9MGW - chains C and D of the 23 polymer chains in the assembly; structure by electron microscopy, 3.00 A resolution.

# Chain C
Protein: Photosystem I iron-sulfur center
Organism: Dunaliella salina
Notes: EC 1.97.1.12
Chain sequence (81 residues; each row starts with the number of its first residue):
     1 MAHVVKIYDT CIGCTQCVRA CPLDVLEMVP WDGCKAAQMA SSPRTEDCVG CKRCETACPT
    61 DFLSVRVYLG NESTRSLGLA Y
Disordered / not traced: 1
Ion coordination: 4Fe-4S cluster Fe site 1: C11, C17, C58; 4Fe-4S cluster Fe site 2: C21, C48, C51, C54
Residues lining bound ligands:
  - 4Fe-4S cluster (SF4), molecule 1: V5, A20, C21, L23, V25, L26, C48, V49, G50, C51, K52, R53, C54, V67
  - 4Fe-4S cluster (SF4), molecule 2: I7, C11, I12, G13, C14, T15, Q16, C17, M28, A40, C54, A57, C58, P59, T60, S64, V65

# Chain D
Protein: PSAD1
Organism: Dunaliella salina
Chain sequence (202 residues; row label = number of the first residue in the row):
     1 MQALRSTSAA SRVSCRPGRE ARRSVLVRAE AAPPAAGAPP EPKAAGAPPA APKKKAPPPP
    61 WKQPELDPDT PSPIFGGSTG GLLRKAQVEE FYVTTWESPK EQIFEMPTGG AAIMRKGPNL
   121 LKLARKEHCL ALTTQLRTKF RMSPCFYRVY ADGKVEYLHP KDGVYPEKVN AGRVGVNQNM
   181 RSIGKNVDPI KVKFTGSEPF EI
Disordered / not traced: 1-59

# How chain C and chain D interact
Pairs across the interface - 82 pairs, chain C then chain D:
  V4(C) - F200(D)  hydrophobic
  V4(C) - E201(D)
  V5(C) - N177(D)
  K6(C) - N177(D)
  K6(C) - N179(D)
  K6(C) - F200(D)
  I7(C) - N177(D)  hydrogen bond (backbone-backbone)
  I7(C) - Q178(D)
  I7(C) - N179(D)  hydrogen bond (backbone-backbone)
  Y8(C) - N179(D)
  Y8(C) - R181(D)
  Y8(C) - S182(D)
  Y8(C) - I183(D)  hydrophobic
  Y8(C) - N186(D)  hydrogen bond
  Y8(C) - F200(D)
  D9(C) - N179(D)  hydrogen bond (backbone-backbone)
  D9(C) - M180(D)
  D9(C) - R181(D)
  D9(C) - S182(D)  hydrogen bond (side chain-backbone)
  T10(C) - S182(D)
  T10(C) - I183(D)
  T15(C) - E167(D)  hydrogen bond (side chain-backbone)
  V18(C) - P166(D)
  V18(C) - E167(D)
  R19(C) - E167(D)
  C21(C) - L130(D)
  P22(C) - E127(D)
  P22(C) - L130(D)
  L23(C) - K126(D)  hydrogen bond (backbone-side chain)
  L23(C) - L130(D)
  D24(C) - K126(D)
  D24(C) - L130(D)
  D24(C) - L158(D)
  D24(C) - H159(D)  salt bridge
  D24(C) - P166(D)
  L26(C) - P166(D)
  E27(C) - D162(D)
  E27(C) - P166(D)
  E27(C) - R173(D)  salt bridge
  M28(C) - P166(D)
  M28(C) - K168(D)
  M28(C) - V169(D)
  M28(C) - R173(D)  hydrogen bond (backbone-side chain)
  V29(C) - V169(D)
  V29(C) - R173(D)
  V29(C) - V174(D)
  V29(C) - G175(D)
  V29(C) - Q178(D)
  P30(C) - V169(D)
  P30(C) - A171(D)  hydrophobic
  Q38(C) - V169(D)
  M39(C) - Q178(D)
  M39(C) - M180(D)  hydrophobic
  A40(C) - Q178(D)
  S41(C) - V176(D)
  S41(C) - Q178(D)
  S42(C) - V176(D)  hydrogen bond (backbone-backbone)
  S42(C) - N177(D)
  P43(C) - V176(D)  hydrophobic
  R44(C) - K126(D)
  R44(C) - L158(D)
  T45(C) - N177(D)
  D47(C) - K126(D)  salt bridge
  D47(C) - R148(D)  salt bridge
  D47(C) - L158(D)
  F62(C) - I183(D)  hydrophobic
  L63(C) - I183(D)
  Y68(C) - F200(D)  hydrophobic
  T74(C) - E89(D)  hydrogen bond
  R75(C) - E90(D)  salt bridge
  R75(C) - Y92(D)
  R75(C) - R148(D)
  R75(C) - Y150(D)
  G78(C) - R125(D)
  L79(C) - K85(D)
  L79(C) - R125(D)
  A80(C) - L83(D)
  A80(C) - K85(D)
  A80(C) - A124(D)  hydrophobic
  A80(C) - R125(D)
  Y81(C) - L83(D)  hydrophobic
  Y81(C) - K85(D)
Also at the interface, not in a pair above, chain C (40 interface residues in all): W31, V49, R66
Also at the interface, not in a pair above, chain D (36 interface residues in all): F146, P160

# Overview
40 residues of chain C and 36 residues of chain D are in contact, with 10 hydrogen bonds and 5 salt bridges.
Polar contacts include D24(C)-H159(D), E27(C)-R173(D) and D47(C)-K126(D). Bound to chain C: 4Fe-4S cluster.
Here chain C is Photosystem I iron-sulfur center and chain D is PSAD1, both from Dunaliella salina. Entry 9MGW
(Dunaliella salina PSI-LHCI-TIDI1 supercomplex) was determined by electron microscopy (same publication as
9MGZ, 9MH0 and 9MH1).
